9G8P - chains K and M of the 13 polymer chains in the assembly; structure by electron microscopy, 7.00 A resolution (low resolution: residue-level contacts below are approximate; hydrogen-bond / salt-bridge calls are withheld).

[Chain K]
Protein: Exosome complex component RRP45
From: Homo sapiens
UniProtKB: Q06265 (EXOS9_HUMAN); residues 1-439 here = UniProt positions 1-439
Sequence (443 residues; numbered -3 to 439; the number before each row is that of its first residue; numbers below 1 keep their minus sign (Gly-3 is residue -3)):
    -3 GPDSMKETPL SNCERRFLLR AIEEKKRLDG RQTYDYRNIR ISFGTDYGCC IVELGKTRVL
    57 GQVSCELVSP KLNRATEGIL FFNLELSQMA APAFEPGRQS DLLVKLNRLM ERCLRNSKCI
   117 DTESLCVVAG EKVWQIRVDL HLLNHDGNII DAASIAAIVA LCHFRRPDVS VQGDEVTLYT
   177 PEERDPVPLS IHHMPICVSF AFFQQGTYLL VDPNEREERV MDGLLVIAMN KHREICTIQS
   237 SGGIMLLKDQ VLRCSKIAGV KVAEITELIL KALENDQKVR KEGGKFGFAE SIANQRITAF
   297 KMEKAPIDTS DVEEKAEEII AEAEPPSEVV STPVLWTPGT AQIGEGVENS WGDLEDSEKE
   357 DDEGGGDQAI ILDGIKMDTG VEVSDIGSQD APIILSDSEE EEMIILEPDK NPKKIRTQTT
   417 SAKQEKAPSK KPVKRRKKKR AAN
Unresolved in the structure: -3 to 0, 354-439
Construct notes: expression tag (-3 to 0)
UniProt features mapped onto this chain:
  - modified residue: Ser65 (Phosphoserine), Lys297 (N6-acetyllysine), Ser306 (Phosphoserine), Ser346 (Phosphoserine), Ser392 (Phosphoserine), Ser394 (Phosphoserine)
  - cross-link (Glycyl lysine isopeptide (Lys-Gly)): Lys297 (interchain with G-Cter in SUMO1), Lys419 (interchain with G-Cter in SUMO2)

[Chain M]
Protein: DIS3-like exonuclease 1
From: Homo sapiens
Notes: EC 3.1.13.1
UniProtKB: Q8TF46 (DI3L1_HUMAN); numbering as in UniProt (aligned over 1-1054)
Sequence (1056 residues; row label = number of the first residue in the row; numbers below 1 keep their minus sign (Gly-1 is residue -1)):
    -1 GPMLQKREKV LLLRTFQGRT LRIVREHYLR PCVPCHSPLC PQPAACSHDG KLLSSDVTHY
    59 VIPDWKVVQD YLEILEFPEL KGIIFMQTAC QAVQHQRGRR QYNKLRNLLK DARHDCILFA
   119 NEFQQCCYLP RERGESMEKW QTRSIYNAAV WYYHHCQDRM PIVMVTEDEE AIQQYGSETE
   179 GVFVITFKNY LDNFWPDLKA AHELCDSILQ SRRERENESQ ESHGKEYPEH LPLEVLEAGI
   239 KSGRYIQGIL NVNKHRAQIE AFVRLQGASS KDSDLVSDIL IHGMKARNRS IHGDVVVVEL
   299 LPKNEWKGRT VALCENDCDD KASGESPSEP MPTGRVVGIL QKNWRDYVVT FPSKEEVQSQ
   359 GKNAQKILVT PWDYRIPKIR ISTQQAETLQ DFRVVVRIDS WESTSVYPNG HFVRVLGRIG
   419 DLEGEIATIL VENSISVIPF SEAQMCEMPV NTPESPWKVS PEEEQKRKDL RKSHLVFSID
   479 PKGCEDVNDT LSVRTLNNGN LELGVHIADV THFVAPNSYI DIEARTRATT YYLADRRYDM
   539 LPSVLSADLC SLLGGVDRYA VSIMWELDKA SYEIKKVWYG RTIIRSAYKL FYEAAQELLD
   599 GNLSVVDDIP EFKDLDEKSR QAKLEELVWA IGKLTDIARH VRAKRDGCGA LELEGVEVCV
   659 QLDDKKNIHD LIPKQPLEVH ETVAECMILA NHWVAKKIWE SFPHQALLRQ HPPPHQEFFS
   719 ELRECAKAKG FFIDTRSNKT LADSLDNAND PHDPIVNRLL RSMATQAMSN ALYFSTGSCA
   779 EEEFHHYGLA LDKYTHFTSP IRRYSDIVVH RLLMAAISKD KKMEIKGNLF SNKDLEELCR
   839 HINNRNQAAQ HSQKQSTELF QCMYFKDKDP ATEERCISDG VIYSIRTNGV LLFIPRFGIK
   899 GAAYLKNKDG LVISCGPDSC SEWKPGSLQR FQNKITSTTT DGESVTFHLF DHVTVRISIQ
   959 ASRCHSDTIR LEIISNKPYK IPNTELIHQS SPLLKSELVK EVTKSVEEAQ LAQEVKVNII
  1019 QEEYQEYRQT KGRSLYTLLE EIRDLALLDV SNNYGI
Unresolved in the structure: -1 to 0, 264-275, 308-326, 602-613, 984-1015, 1051-1054
Construct notes: expression tag (-1 to 0); conflict Asn486 (Asp in Q8TF46)
UniProt features mapped onto this chain:
  - modified residue: Ser989 (Phosphoserine)

[Chain K / chain M interface]
Contacting residue pairs (39):
  Asp25(K) with Tyr1034(M); Leu1037(M)
  Gly26(K) with Leu1033(M)
  Tyr30(K) with Glu1024(M); Tyr1025(M); Arg1026(M)
  Asp31(K) with Thr1028(M)
  Arg33(K) with Tyr1034(M)
  Asn34(K) with Tyr1034(M)
  Lys52(K) with Arg1041(M)
  Thr72(K) with Ser380(M); His409(M)
  Glu119(K) with Thr381(M); Gln382(M)
  Ser120(K) with Val411(M); Arg412(M)
  Cys122(K) with Arg395(M)
  Val123(K) with Arg395(M)
  Ala125(K) with Asp397(M)
  Arg162(K) with Arg412(M)
  Gln168(K) with Trp342(M)
  Gly169(K) with Trp342(M)
  Asp170(K) with Lys340(M)
  Pro177(K) with Ser439(M)
  Glu178(K) with Ser439(M); Ala441(M)
  Arg180(K) with Ile436(M)
  Ser186(K) with Arg412(M)
  Lys252(K) with Glu1021(M)
  Ile253(K) with Tyr1025(M)
  Val256(K) with Tyr1025(M); Arg1026(M)
  Glu260(K) with Tyr1025(M); Arg1026(M); Gln1027(M)
  Asn290(K) with Asn1050(M)
  Gln291(K) with Leu1046(M); Asp1047(M)
  Arg292(K) with Leu1045(M)
Other interface residues (no listed pair), chain K (37 interface residues in all): Arg36, Asp117, Val124, Val167, Glu179, His188, Arg249, Lys257, Ile293
Other interface residues (no listed pair), chain M (32 interface residues in all): Gln383, Phe410, Glu440, Gln442, Glu1038

[Summary]
Chain K and chain M form an interface of 37 and 32 residues respectively.
Here chain K is Exosome complex component RRP45 and chain M is DIS3-like exonuclease 1, both from Homo
sapiens. Entry 9G8P (40S-bound human SKI2-exosome complex) was determined by electron microscopy (same
publication as 9G8N, 9G8Q and 9G8R).
